PDB entry 8HXX | electron microscopy, 3.00 A resolution | chains N and E of the 7 polymer chains in the assembly

# Chain N
Molecule: RCO1 isoform 1
From: Saccharomyces cerevisiae
UniProt: A0A8H4BXB0 (A0A8H4BXB0_YEASX); numbering as in UniProt (aligned over 1-684)
Sequence (684 residues; row label = number of the first residue in the row):
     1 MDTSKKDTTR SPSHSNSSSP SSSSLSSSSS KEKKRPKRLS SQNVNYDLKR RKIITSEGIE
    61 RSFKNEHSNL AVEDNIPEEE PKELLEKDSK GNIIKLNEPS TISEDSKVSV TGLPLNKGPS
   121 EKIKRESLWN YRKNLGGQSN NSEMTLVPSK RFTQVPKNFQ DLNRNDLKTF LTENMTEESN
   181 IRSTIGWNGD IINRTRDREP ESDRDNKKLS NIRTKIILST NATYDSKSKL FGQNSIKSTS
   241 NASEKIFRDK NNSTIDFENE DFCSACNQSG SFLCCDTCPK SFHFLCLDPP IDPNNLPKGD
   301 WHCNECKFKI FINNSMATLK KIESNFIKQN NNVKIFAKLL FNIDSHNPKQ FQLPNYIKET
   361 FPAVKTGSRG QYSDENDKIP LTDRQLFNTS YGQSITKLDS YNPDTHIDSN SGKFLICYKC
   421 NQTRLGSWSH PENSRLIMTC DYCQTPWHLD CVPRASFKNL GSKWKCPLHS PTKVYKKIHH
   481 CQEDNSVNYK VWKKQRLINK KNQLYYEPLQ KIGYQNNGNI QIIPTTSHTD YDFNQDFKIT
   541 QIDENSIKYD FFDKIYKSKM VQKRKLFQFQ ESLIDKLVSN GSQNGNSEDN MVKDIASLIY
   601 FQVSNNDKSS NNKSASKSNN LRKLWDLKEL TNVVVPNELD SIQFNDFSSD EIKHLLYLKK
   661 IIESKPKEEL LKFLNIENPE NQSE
Not modelled in the structure: 1-81, 134-163, 189-255, 480-487, 527-544, 580-684
Metal / ion sites: Zn2+ site 1: Cys263, Cys266, His283, Cys286; Zn2+ site 2: Cys275, Cys278, Cys303, Cys306; Zn2+ site 3: Cys417, Cys420, His448, Cys451; Zn2+ site 4: Cys440, Cys443, Cys466, His469

# Chain E
Molecule: Histone H3
From: Xenopus laevis
UniProt: A0A310TTQ1 (A0A310TTQ1_XENLA); residues 1-135 here correspond to UniProt positions 2-136 (UniProt number = residue number + 1)
Sequence (135 residues; numbered 1 to 135; the number before each row is that of its first residue):
     1 ARTKQTARKS TGGKAPRKQL ATKAARKSAP ATGGVXKPHR YRPGTVALRE IRRYQKSTEL
    61 LIRKLPFQRL VREIAQDFKT DLRFQSSAVM ALQEASEAYL VALFEDTNLA AIHAKRVTIM
   121 PKDIQLARRI RGERA
Not modelled in the structure: 7-12, 26-135
Differences from the reference sequence: engineered mutation Ala110 (Cys111 in A0A310TTQ1)
Modified positions: ML3 (2-{[(2R)-2-amino-2-carboxyethyl]sulfanyl}-N,N,N-trimethylethanaminium) at position 36

# How chain N and chain E interact
Contacting residue pairs (17; chain N residue first):
  Asp256(N) with Arg2(E), salt bridge
  Glu258(N) with Lys4(E), salt bridge
  Asn259(N) with Lys4(E), hydrogen bond (backbone-side chain)
  Gly270(N) with Thr6(E), hydrogen bond (backbone-backbone)
  Ser271(N) with Lys4(E); Gln5(E)
  Phe272(N) with Thr3(E); Lys4(E), hydrogen bond (backbone-backbone)
  Leu273(N) with Ala1(E), hydrophobic; Arg2(E); Thr3(E)
  Cys274(N) with Arg2(E), hydrogen bond (backbone-backbone); Lys4(E)
  Asp276(N) with Arg2(E), salt bridge
  Phe284(N) with Thr3(E)
  Pro297(N) with Ala1(E)
  Gly299(N) with Ala1(E), hydrogen bond (backbone-backbone)
Interface residues without a listed pair, chain N (19 interface residues in all): Phe257, Glu260, Asp261, Ser269, Cys275, Leu296, Lys298

# Overview
The interface between chain N and chain E involves 19 residues on one side and 6 on the other, with 5 hydrogen
bonds and 3 salt bridges. Among the polar pairs are Asp256(N)-Arg2(E), Glu258(N)-Lys4(E) and
Asp276(N)-Arg2(E).
Chain N is RCO1 isoform 1 (Saccharomyces cerevisiae) and chain E is Histone H3 (Xenopus laevis); the
structure, Cryo-EM structure of the histone deacetylase complex Rpd3S, was determined by electron microscopy,
deposited together with 8HXY, 8HXZ, 8HY0 and 8JHO.
